3PA3 - chain A; structure by X-ray diffraction, 1.40 A resolution.

== Chain A ==
Protein: Serine/threonine-protein kinase Chk1
Source organism: Homo sapiens
Notes: EC 2.7.11.1
Reference sequence: O14757 (CHK1_HUMAN); numbering as in UniProt (aligned over 2-274)
Sequence (273 residues; row label = number of the first residue in the row):
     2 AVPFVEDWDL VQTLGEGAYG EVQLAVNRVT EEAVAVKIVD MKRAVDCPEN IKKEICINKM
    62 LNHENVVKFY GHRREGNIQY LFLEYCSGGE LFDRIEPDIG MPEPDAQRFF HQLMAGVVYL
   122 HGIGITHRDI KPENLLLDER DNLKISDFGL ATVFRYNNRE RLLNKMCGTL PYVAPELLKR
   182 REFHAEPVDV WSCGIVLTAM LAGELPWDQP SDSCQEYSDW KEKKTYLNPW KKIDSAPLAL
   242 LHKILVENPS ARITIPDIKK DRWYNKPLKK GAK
Unresolved in the structure: 2-3, 43-50, 273-274
Small-molecule neighbours: C70 (2-(4-chlorophenyl)-4-[(3S)-piperidin-3-ylamino]thieno[2,3-d]pyridazine-7-carboxamide): L15, G16, E17, G18, V23, A36, V68, L84, E85, Y86, C87, S88, G90, E91, E134, N135, L137, S147, D148

== Overview ==
Chain A binds compound C70.
Chain A is Serine/threonine-protein kinase Chk1 (Homo sapiens); the structure, X-ray crystal structure of
compound 70 bound to human CHK1 kinase domain, was determined by X-ray diffraction, deposited together with
3PA4 and 3PA5.
